PDB entry 3PS7 | X-ray diffraction, 2.85 A resolution | chains A and B

[Chain A (and B)]
Protein: Dihydrodipicolinate synthase
Organism: Pseudomonas aeruginosa
Notes: EC 4.2.1.52; chain B of this document is another copy of the same molecule, construct and numbering; everything in this record applies to it too
Reference sequence: D1MH64 (D1MH64_PSEAE); residue numbers follow UniProt; this construct covers 1-292
Sequence (292 residues; numbered 1 to 292; the number before each row is that of its first residue):
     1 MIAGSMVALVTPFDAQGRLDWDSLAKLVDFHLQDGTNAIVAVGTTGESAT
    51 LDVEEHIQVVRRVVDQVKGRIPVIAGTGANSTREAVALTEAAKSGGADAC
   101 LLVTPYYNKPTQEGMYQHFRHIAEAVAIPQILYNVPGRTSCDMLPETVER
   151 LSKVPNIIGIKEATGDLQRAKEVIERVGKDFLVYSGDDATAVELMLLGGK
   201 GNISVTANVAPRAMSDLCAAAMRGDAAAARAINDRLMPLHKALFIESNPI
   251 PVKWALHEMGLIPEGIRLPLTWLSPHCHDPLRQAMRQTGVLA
Construct notes: engineered mutation Asp-34 (Glu in D1MH64), Val-60 (Ile in D1MH64), Asp-234 (Glu in D1MH64), Asp-279 (Glu in D1MH64)
Small-molecule neighbours: s-1,2-propanediol (PGO): Gln-112, Glu-113, Thr-147, Arg-150

[Interface between chain A and chain B]
Contacting residue pairs (65):
  Thr-44(A) / Tyr-107(B)  hydrogen bond
  Ala-49(A) / Asn-80(B)
  Ala-49(A) / Ser-81(B)
  Thr-50(A) / Ser-81(B)
  Asp-52(A) / Arg-83(B)  salt bridge
  Asn-80(A) / Ala-49(B)
  Asn-80(A) / Pro-269(B)
  Ser-81(A) / Ala-49(B)
  Ser-81(A) / Thr-50(B)
  Thr-82(A) / Leu-268(B)  hydrogen bond (side chain-backbone)
  Thr-82(A) / Pro-269(B)
  Arg-83(A) / Thr-50(B)
  Arg-83(A) / Leu-51(B)
  Arg-83(A) / Asp-52(B)
  Pro-105(A) / Pro-269(B)  hydrophobic
  Tyr-106(A) / Tyr-106(B)  hydrophobic
  Tyr-106(A) / Tyr-107(B)  hydrophobic
  Tyr-107(A) / Thr-44(B)  hydrogen bond
  Tyr-107(A) / Val-103(B)
  Tyr-107(A) / Tyr-106(B)  hydrophobic
  Tyr-107(A) / Tyr-133(B)
  Tyr-107(A) / Arg-138(B)  hydrogen bond (backbone-side chain)
  Tyr-107(A) / Thr-139(B)
  Asn-108(A) / Ala-49(B)
  Asn-108(A) / Arg-138(B)
  Asn-108(A) / Pro-269(B)
  Asn-108(A) / Leu-270(B)
  Lys-109(A) / Gly-137(B)
  Lys-109(A) / Arg-138(B)
  Lys-109(A) / Ser-247(B)  hydrogen bond (backbone-side chain)
  Pro-110(A) / Pro-269(B)  hydrophobic
  Thr-111(A) / Glu-246(B)
  Thr-111(A) / Thr-271(B)  hydrogen bond
  Gly-114(A) / Pro-269(B)
  Gly-114(A) / Thr-271(B)
  Gln-117(A) / Leu-268(B)
  His-118(A) / Pro-269(B)
  Pro-136(A) / Ser-140(B)
  Gly-137(A) / Lys-109(B)  hydrogen bond (backbone-side chain)
  Gly-137(A) / Ser-140(B)  hydrogen bond (backbone-side chain)
  Arg-138(A) / Tyr-107(B)
  Arg-138(A) / Asn-108(B)
  Arg-138(A) / Ser-140(B)  hydrogen bond (backbone-side chain)
  Thr-139(A) / Arg-138(B)
  Thr-139(A) / Ser-140(B)
  Ser-140(A) / Pro-136(B)
  Ser-140(A) / Gly-137(B)
  Ser-140(A) / Arg-138(B)  hydrogen bond (side chain-backbone)
  Ser-140(A) / Thr-139(B)
  Ser-140(A) / Ser-140(B)  hydrogen bond
  Glu-246(A) / Thr-111(B)
  Ser-247(A) / Lys-109(B)  hydrogen bond (side chain-backbone)
  Ser-247(A) / Pro-110(B)
  Leu-268(A) / Thr-82(B)  hydrogen bond (backbone-side chain)
  Leu-268(A) / Gln-117(B)
  Pro-269(A) / Asn-80(B)
  Pro-269(A) / Thr-82(B)
  Pro-269(A) / Pro-105(B)  hydrophobic
  Pro-269(A) / Asn-108(B)
  Pro-269(A) / Pro-110(B)  hydrophobic
  Pro-269(A) / Gly-114(B)
  Pro-269(A) / His-118(B)
  Leu-270(A) / Asn-108(B)
  Thr-271(A) / Thr-111(B)
  Thr-271(A) / Gly-114(B)
Also at the interface, not in a pair above, chain A (37 interface residues in all): Ser-48, Glu-55, Val-103, Glu-113, His-121, Tyr-133, Ile-250, Arg-267
Also at the interface, not in a pair above, chain B (39 interface residues in all): Glu-55, Glu-84, Glu-113, Val-135, Asn-248, Ile-250, Arg-267

[Summary]
37 residues of chain A and 39 residues of chain B are in contact, with 13 hydrogen bonds and 1 salt bridge.
Polar pairs include Asp-52(A)/Arg-83(B), Thr-44(A)/Tyr-107(B) and Thr-82(A)/Leu-268(B). Chain A binds
s-1,2-propanediol.
Both chains are Dihydrodipicolinate synthase (Pseudomonas aeruginosa). Entry 3PS7 (Biochemical studies and
crystal structure determination of dihydrodipicolinate synthase from Pseudomonas aeruginosa) was determined by
X-ray diffraction (same publication as 3PUO).
